6XMT - chain A; structure by electron microscopy, 3.30 A resolution.

# Chain A
Protein: P5A-type ATPase
Source organism: Saccharomyces cerevisiae (strain ATCC 204508 / S288c)
Notes: EC 7.2.2.-
UniProtKB: P39986 (ATC6_YEAST); residues 1-1215 here = UniProt positions 1-1215
Amino-acid sequence (1239 residues; row label = number of the first residue in the row):
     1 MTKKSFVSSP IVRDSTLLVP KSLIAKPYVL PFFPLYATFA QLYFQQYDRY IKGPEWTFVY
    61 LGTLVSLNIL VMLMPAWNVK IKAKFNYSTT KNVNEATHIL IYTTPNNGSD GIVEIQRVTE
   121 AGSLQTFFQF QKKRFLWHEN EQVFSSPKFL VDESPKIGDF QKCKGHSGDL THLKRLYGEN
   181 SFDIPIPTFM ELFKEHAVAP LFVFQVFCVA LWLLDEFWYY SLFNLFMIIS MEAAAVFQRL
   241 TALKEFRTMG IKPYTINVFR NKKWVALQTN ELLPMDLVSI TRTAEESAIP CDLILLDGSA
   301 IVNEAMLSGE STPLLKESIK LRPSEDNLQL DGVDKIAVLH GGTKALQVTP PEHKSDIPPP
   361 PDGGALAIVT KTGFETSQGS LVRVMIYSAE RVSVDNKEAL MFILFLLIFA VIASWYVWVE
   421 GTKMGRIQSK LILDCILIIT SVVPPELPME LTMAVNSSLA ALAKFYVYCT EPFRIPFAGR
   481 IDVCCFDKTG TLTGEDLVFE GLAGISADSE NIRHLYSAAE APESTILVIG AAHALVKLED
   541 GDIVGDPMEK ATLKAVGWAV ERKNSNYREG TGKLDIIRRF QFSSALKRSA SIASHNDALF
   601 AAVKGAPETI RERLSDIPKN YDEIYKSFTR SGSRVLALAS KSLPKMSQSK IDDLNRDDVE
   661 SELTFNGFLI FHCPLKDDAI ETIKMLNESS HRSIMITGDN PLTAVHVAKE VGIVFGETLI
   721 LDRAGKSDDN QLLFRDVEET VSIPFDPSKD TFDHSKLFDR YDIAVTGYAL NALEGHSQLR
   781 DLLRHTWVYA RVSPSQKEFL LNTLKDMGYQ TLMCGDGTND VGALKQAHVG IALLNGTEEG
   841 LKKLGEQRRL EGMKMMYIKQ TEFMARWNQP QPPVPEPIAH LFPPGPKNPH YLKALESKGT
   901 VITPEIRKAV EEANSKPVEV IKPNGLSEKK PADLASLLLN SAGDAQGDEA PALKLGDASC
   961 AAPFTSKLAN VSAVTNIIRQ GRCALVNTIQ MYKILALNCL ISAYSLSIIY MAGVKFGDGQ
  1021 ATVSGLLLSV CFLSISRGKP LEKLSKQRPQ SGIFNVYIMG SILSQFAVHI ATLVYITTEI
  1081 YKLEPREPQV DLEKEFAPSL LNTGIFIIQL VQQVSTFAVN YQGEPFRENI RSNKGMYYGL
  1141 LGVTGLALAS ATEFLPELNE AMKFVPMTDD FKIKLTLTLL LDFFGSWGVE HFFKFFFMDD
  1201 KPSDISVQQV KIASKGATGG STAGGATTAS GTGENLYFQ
Not modelled in the structure: 1-3, 45-54, 391-394, 646-652, 855-949, 1212-1239
Differences from the reference sequence: expression tag (1216-1239)
Curated features (UniProtKB/Swiss-Prot):
  - region: Lys156 to Pro185 (A-domain), Tyr466 to Glu495 (P-domain), Lys954 to Ala969 (P-domain)
  - active site: Asp487 (4-aspartylphosphate intermediate)
  - binding site (ATP): Asp487 to Thr489, Phe582, Arg634, Asp699, Asp816 to Asp820
  - binding site (Mg(2+)): Asp487, Thr489, Asp816
  - modified residue (Phosphoserine): Ser324, Ser936
Bound ions: Mg2+: Asp487, Thr489, Asp816
Ligand contacts: beryllium trifluoride: Gly309, Asp487, Lys488, Thr489, Gly490, Ile696, Thr697, Gly698, Lys797, Asp816, Gly817, Asn819, Asp820
From the paper describing this entry:
  - binding site for beryllium trifluoride: Asp487
  - catalytic residues: Asp487 (citing earlier work)

# Summary
Ligands of chain A: beryllium trifluoride. Asp487, Thr489 and Asp816 coordinate Mg2+. UniProt lists
active-site residue Asp487, 11 ATP-binding residues and 3 Mg2+-binding residues. The paper reports the
catalytic residue Asp487; a binding site for beryllium trifluoride at Asp487.
Chain A is P5A-type ATPase (Saccharomyces cerevisiae (strain ATCC 204508 / S288c)); the structure, Structure
of P5A-ATPase Spf1, BeF3-bound form, was determined by electron microscopy, deposited together with 6XMP,
6XMQ, 6XMS and 6XMU.
